PDB entry 1W4N | X-ray diffraction, 1.65 A resolution | chains A and B

Chain A (and B):
Molecule: Phenylethylamine oxidase
Source organism: Arthrobacter globiformis
Notes: EC 1.4.3.6; chain B of this document is another copy of the same molecule, construct and numbering; everything in this record applies to it too
Reference sequence: P46881 (PAOX_ARTGO); residues 3-638 here = UniProt positions 3-638
Sequence (646 residues; row label = number of the first residue in the row):
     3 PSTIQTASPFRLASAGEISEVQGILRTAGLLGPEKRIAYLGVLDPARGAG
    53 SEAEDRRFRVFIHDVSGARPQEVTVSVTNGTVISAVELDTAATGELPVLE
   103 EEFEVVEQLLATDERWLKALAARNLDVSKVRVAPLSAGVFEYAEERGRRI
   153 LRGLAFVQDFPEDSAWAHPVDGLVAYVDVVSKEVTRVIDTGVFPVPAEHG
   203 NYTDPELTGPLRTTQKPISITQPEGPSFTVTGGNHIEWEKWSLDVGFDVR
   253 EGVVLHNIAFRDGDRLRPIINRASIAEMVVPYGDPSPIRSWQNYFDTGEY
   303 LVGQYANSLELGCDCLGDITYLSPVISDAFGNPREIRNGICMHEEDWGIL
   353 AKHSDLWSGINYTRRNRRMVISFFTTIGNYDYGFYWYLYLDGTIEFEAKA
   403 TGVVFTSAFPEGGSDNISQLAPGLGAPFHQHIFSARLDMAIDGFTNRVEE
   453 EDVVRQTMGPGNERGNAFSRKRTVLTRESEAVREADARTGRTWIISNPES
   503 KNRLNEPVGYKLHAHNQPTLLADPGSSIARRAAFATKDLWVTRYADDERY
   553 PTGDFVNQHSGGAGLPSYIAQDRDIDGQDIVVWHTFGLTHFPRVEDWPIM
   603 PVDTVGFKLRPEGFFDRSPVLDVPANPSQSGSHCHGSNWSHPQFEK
Disordered / not traced: 3-8, 628-648
Cystine bridges: Cys317-Cys343
Modified residues: Tyr382 ((1S,2R)-N-{(1E)-5-[(2S)-2-amino-2-carboxyethyl]-2-hydroxy-4-oxocyclohexa-2,5-dien-1-ylidene}-2-phenylcyclopropanaminium; TCQ)
Metal / ion sites: Cu ion: His431, His433, His592; Na+: Asp440, Met441, Asp581, Ile582
UniProt features mapped onto this chain:
  - active site: Asp298 (Proton acceptor)
  - binding site (substrate): Tyr296 to Tyr307, Ile379 to Asn381, Asp383, Tyr384
  - binding site (Cu cation): His431, His433, His592
Reported in the primary citation:
  - catalytic residues: Asp298 (citing earlier work)
  - conformationally variable residues (loop rearrangement, order/disorder transition, side-chain flip): Leu101 to Val108, Pro136, Leu137, Tyr296, His592
  - contacts within the chain: Glu106-Gln110 (hydrogen bond), Leu137-Tyr296
  - Cu ion coordination: His592

Chain A / chain B interface:
Residue-residue contacts - 294 pairs, chain A then chain B:
  Arg133(A) with Trp359(B)
  Val134(A) with Trp359(B)
  Ala135(A) with Trp359(B)
  Phe142(A) with Arg466(B)
  Glu143(A) with Arg466(B), salt bridge
  Tyr144(A) with Arg466(B), hydrogen bond
  Gln160(A) with Trp359(B), hydrogen bond (side chain-backbone); Ser360(B)
  Pro163(A) with Trp359(B); Ser360(B)
  Glu164(A) with Ser360(B); Ile362(B)
  Asp165(A) with Ser360(B)
  Ala167(A) with Trp359(B), hydrophobic
  Trp168(A) with Asp357(B), hydrogen bond; Trp359(B), hydrophobic
  Glu200(A) with Arg505(B), salt bridge
  Tyr204(A) with His355(B); Tyr364(B), hydrophobic
  Thr205(A) with Tyr364(B)
  Leu209(A) with Arg619(B)
  Thr210(A) with Leu623(B); Asp624(B)
  Pro212(A) with Asp624(B)
  Leu213(A) with Asp624(B)
  Arg214(A) with Glu241(B), salt bridge; Lys242(B); Leu392(B); Pro621(B), hydrogen bond (side chain-backbone); Asp624(B), salt bridge; Val625(B); Pro626(B)
  Thr216(A) with Ser229(B); Glu241(B), hydrogen bond
  Gln217(A) with Ser229(B); Glu241(B), hydrogen bond; Arg369(B); Leu392(B); Val625(B)
  Lys218(A) with Glu226(B); Gly227(B); Pro228(B); Ser229(B), hydrogen bond (backbone-side chain); Arg369(B), hydrogen bond (backbone-side chain)
  Pro219(A) with Gln224(B), hydrogen bond (backbone-side chain); Glu226(B)
  Ile220(A) with Thr223(B); Gln224(B); Glu347(B); Asp348(B); Arg369(B)
  Ser221(A) with Ser221(B); Ile222(B); Thr223(B), hydrogen bond (backbone-backbone)
  Ile222(A) with Ser221(B)
  Thr223(A) with Ile220(B); Ser221(B), hydrogen bond (backbone-backbone)
  Gln224(A) with Lys218(B); Pro219(B), hydrogen bond (side chain-backbone); Ile220(B)
  Pro225(A) with Pro219(B)
  Glu226(A) with Lys218(B); Pro219(B)
  Gly227(A) with Lys218(B)
  Pro228(A) with Lys218(B)
  Ser229(A) with Thr216(B); Gln217(B); Lys218(B), hydrogen bond (side chain-backbone)
  Glu241(A) with Arg214(B), salt bridge; Thr216(B), hydrogen bond; Gln217(B), hydrogen bond
  Lys242(A) with Arg214(B)
  Tyr284(A) with Asn468(B), hydrogen bond (backbone-side chain)
  Gly285(A) with Asn468(B); Ala469(B); Phe470(B), hydrogen bond (backbone-backbone)
  Asp286(A) with Asn468(B), hydrogen bond (backbone-side chain)
  Pro287(A) with Gly463(B)
  Pro289(A) with Arg466(B)
  Ser292(A) with Arg466(B), hydrogen bond; Asn468(B)
  Trp293(A) with Arg466(B)
  Asn309(A) with Lys354(B)
  Gly314(A) with Arg367(B)
  Cys315(A) with Ile351(B); Thr365(B); Arg367(B), hydrogen bond (backbone-side chain)
  Asp316(A) with Ile351(B); Lys354(B), salt bridge; Thr365(B), hydrogen bond; Arg367(B), hydrogen bond (backbone-side chain)
  Leu318(A) with Asp348(B); Arg367(B)
  Asp348(A) with Ile220(B); Leu318(B)
  Trp349(A) with Trp349(B), hydrophobic
  Ile351(A) with Cys315(B); Asp316(B); Phe376(B), hydrophobic; Tyr387(B); Val604(B)
  Leu352(A) with Pro603(B); Val604(B), hydrogen bond (backbone-backbone)
  Ala353(A) with Thr403(B); Met602(B)
  Lys354(A) with Asn309(B), hydrogen bond; Asp316(B), salt bridge; Phe376(B); Asp383(B); Thr403(B), hydrogen bond (backbone-side chain); Gly404(B), hydrogen bond (backbone-backbone)
  His355(A) with Tyr204(B); Gly380(B); Asn381(B), hydrogen bond (side chain-backbone); Asp383(B), salt bridge; Val405(B); Ile601(B)
  Ser356(A) with Thr378(B); Asp383(B), hydrogen bond (backbone-side chain)
  Asp357(A) with Trp168(B), hydrogen bond
  Trp359(A) with Arg133(B); Val134(B); Ala135(B); Gln160(B), hydrogen bond (backbone-side chain); Pro163(B); Ala167(B), hydrophobic; Trp168(B), hydrophobic
  Ser360(A) with Gln160(B); Pro163(B); Glu164(B); Asp165(B)
  Ile362(A) with Glu164(B)
  Tyr364(A) with Tyr204(B), hydrophobic; Thr205(B); Ile601(B), hydrophobic
  Thr365(A) with Asp316(B), hydrogen bond
  Arg367(A) with Cys315(B), hydrogen bond (side chain-backbone); Asp316(B), hydrogen bond (side chain-backbone); Cys317(B); Leu318(B)
  Arg369(A) with Gln217(B); Lys218(B), hydrogen bond (side chain-backbone); Ile220(B)
  Phe376(A) with Ile351(B), hydrophobic; Lys354(B)
  Thr378(A) with Ser356(B)
  Gly380(A) with His355(B)
  Asn381(A) with His355(B), hydrogen bond (backbone-side chain)
  Asp383(A) with Lys354(B); His355(B), salt bridge; Ser356(B), hydrogen bond (side chain-backbone)
  Tyr387(A) with Ile351(B)
  Leu392(A) with Arg214(B); Gln217(B)
  Asp393(A) with Pro603(B)
  Thr403(A) with Ala353(B); Lys354(B), hydrogen bond (side chain-backbone)
  Gly404(A) with Lys354(B), hydrogen bond (backbone-backbone)
  Val405(A) with His355(B)
  Asp417(A) with Ser471(B), hydrogen bond (backbone-side chain)
  Asn418(A) with Gln458(B), hydrogen bond; Ala469(B); Phe470(B), hydrogen bond (side chain-backbone)
  Ser420(A) with Arg472(B)
  Gln421(A) with Leu506(B)
  Leu422(A) with Leu506(B)
  Ala423(A) with Arg505(B); Leu506(B)
  Pro424(A) with Arg505(B); Leu506(B)
  Phe430(A) with Phe470(B)
  His431(A) with Phe470(B)
  Gln432(A) with Phe470(B)
  Val455(A) with Leu523(B), hydrophobic; Phe593(B), hydrophobic
  Arg457(A) with Leu523(B), hydrogen bond (side chain-backbone); Ala524(B), hydrogen bond (side chain-backbone)
  Gln458(A) with Asn418(B), hydrogen bond
  Thr459(A) with Asp525(B)
  Met460(A) with Asp525(B), hydrogen bond (backbone-side chain); Gly527(B)
  Gly463(A) with Pro287(B)
  Arg466(A) with Phe142(B); Glu143(B), salt bridge; Tyr144(B), hydrogen bond; Ser292(B), hydrogen bond; Trp293(B); Ser528(B)
  Gly467(A) with Ala524(B); Asp525(B), hydrogen bond (backbone-backbone); Ser528(B)
  Asn468(A) with Tyr284(B), hydrogen bond (side chain-backbone); Gly285(B); Asp286(B), hydrogen bond (side chain-backbone); Ser292(B)
  Ala469(A) with Gly285(B)
  Phe470(A) with Gly285(B), hydrogen bond (backbone-backbone); Asn418(B), hydrogen bond (backbone-side chain); Phe430(B); His431(B); Gln432(B); Leu523(B), hydrophobic; Thr591(B); Phe593(B), hydrophobic
  Ser471(A) with Asp417(B), hydrogen bond (side chain-backbone); Phe593(B)
  Arg472(A) with Phe593(B)
  Glu486(A) with Arg490(B), salt bridge
  Ala489(A) with Ala489(B), hydrophobic; Asn518(B); Pro520(B)
  Arg490(A) with Glu486(B), salt bridge; Pro520(B)
  Gly492(A) with Pro520(B)
  Arg505(A) with Glu200(B), salt bridge; Ala423(B); Pro424(B)
  Leu506(A) with Gln421(B); Leu422(B); Ala423(B); Val596(B), hydrophobic
  Asn518(A) with Ala489(B)
  Pro520(A) with Ala489(B); Arg490(B); Gly492(B)
  Leu523(A) with Val455(B), hydrophobic; Arg457(B), hydrogen bond (backbone-side chain); Phe470(B), hydrophobic
  Ala524(A) with Arg457(B), hydrogen bond (backbone-side chain); Gly467(B)
  Asp525(A) with Thr459(B); Met460(B), hydrogen bond (side chain-backbone); Gly467(B), hydrogen bond (backbone-backbone)
  Pro526(A) with Arg457(B)
  Gly527(A) with Met460(B)
  Ser528(A) with Arg466(B); Gly467(B)
  Phe593(A) with Val455(B), hydrophobic; Phe470(B), hydrophobic; Ser471(B); Arg472(B)
  Arg595(A) with Arg612(B); Pro613(B), hydrogen bond (side chain-backbone); Glu614(B)
  Val596(A) with Leu506(B), hydrophobic; Phe617(B); Asp618(B); Arg619(B); Ser620(B)
  Glu597(A) with Pro613(B); Glu614(B); Gly615(B), hydrogen bond (side chain-backbone); Phe616(B), hydrogen bond (side chain-backbone); Phe617(B), hydrogen bond (side chain-backbone); Ser620(B)
  Trp599(A) with Arg619(B); Ser620(B), hydrogen bond (backbone-backbone)
  Pro600(A) with Leu623(B)
  Ile601(A) with His355(B); Tyr364(B), hydrophobic
  Met602(A) with Ala353(B)
  Pro603(A) with Leu352(B); Asp393(B)
  Val604(A) with Ile351(B); Leu352(B), hydrogen bond (backbone-backbone)
  Asp605(A) with Arg612(B), salt bridge
  Arg612(A) with Arg595(B); Asp605(B), salt bridge
  Pro613(A) with Arg595(B), hydrogen bond (backbone-side chain); Glu597(B)
  Glu614(A) with Arg595(B); Glu597(B)
  Gly615(A) with Glu597(B), hydrogen bond (backbone-side chain)
  Phe616(A) with Glu597(B), hydrogen bond (backbone-side chain)
  Phe617(A) with Val596(B); Glu597(B), hydrogen bond (backbone-side chain)
  Asp618(A) with Val596(B)
  Arg619(A) with Leu209(B); Val596(B); Glu597(B); Trp599(B)
  Ser620(A) with Val596(B); Glu597(B); Trp599(B), hydrogen bond (backbone-backbone)
  Pro621(A) with Arg214(B), hydrogen bond (backbone-side chain)
  Leu623(A) with Leu209(B), hydrophobic; Thr210(B); Pro600(B)
  Asp624(A) with Thr210(B); Pro212(B); Leu213(B); Arg214(B), salt bridge
  Val625(A) with Arg214(B)
  Pro626(A) with Arg214(B)
Also at the interface, not in a pair above, chain A (152 interface residues in all): Phe105, Phe158, Tyr178, Pro283, Cys317, Glu346, Glu347, Gly350, Glu453, Asn464, Thr491, Asn504, Leu522, Thr591, Val622
Also at the interface, not in a pair above, chain B (151 interface residues in all): Phe158, Pro225, Pro283, Pro289, Gly314, Glu346, Leu358, Lys401, Ser420, Glu453, Asn464, Thr491, Asn504, Leu522, Pro526, Val622

Overview:
Chain A and chain B form an interface of 152 and 151 residues respectively, with 69 hydrogen bonds and 16 salt
bridges. Polar pairs include Glu143(A)-Arg466(B), Glu200(A)-Arg505(B) and Arg214(A)-Glu241(B). From UniProt:
active-site residue Asp298(A), 17 substrate-binding residues and 3 Cu cation-binding residues on chain A. The
paper reports the catalytic residue Asp298(A); Cu ion coordination by His592(A).
Chain A and chain B are both Phenylethylamine oxidase (Arthrobacter globiformis); the structure, AGAO covalent
complex with Tranylcypromine, was determined by X-ray diffraction (same publication as 1W5Z).
